Entry 8ISZ (electron microscopy, 3.27 A resolution); this record covers chains A and B of the 4 polymer chains in the assembly.

== Chain A ==
Molecule: Piwi domain-containing protein
From: Thermoflavifilum thermophilum
Reference sequence: A0A1I7NFD7 (A0A1I7NFD7_9BACT); numbering as in UniProt (aligned over 1-507)
Amino-acid sequence (507 residues; row label = number of the first residue in the row):
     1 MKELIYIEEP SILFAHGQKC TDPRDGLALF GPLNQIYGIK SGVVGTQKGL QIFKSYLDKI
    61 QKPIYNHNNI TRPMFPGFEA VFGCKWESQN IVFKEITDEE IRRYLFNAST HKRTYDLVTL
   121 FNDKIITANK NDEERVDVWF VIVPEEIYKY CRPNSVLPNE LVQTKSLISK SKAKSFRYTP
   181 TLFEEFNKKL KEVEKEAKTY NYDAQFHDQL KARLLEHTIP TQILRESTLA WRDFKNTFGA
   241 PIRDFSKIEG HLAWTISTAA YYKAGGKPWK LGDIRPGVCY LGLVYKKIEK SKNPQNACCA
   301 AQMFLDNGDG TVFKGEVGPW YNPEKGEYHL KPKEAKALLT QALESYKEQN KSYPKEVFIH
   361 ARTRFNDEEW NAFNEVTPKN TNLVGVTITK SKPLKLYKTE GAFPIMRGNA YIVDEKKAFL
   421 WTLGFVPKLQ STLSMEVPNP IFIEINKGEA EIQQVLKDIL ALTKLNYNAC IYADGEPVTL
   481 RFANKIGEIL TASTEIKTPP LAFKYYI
Not modelled in the structure: 158-199

== Chain B ==
Molecule: TIR domain-containing protein
From: Thermoflavifilum thermophilum
Reference sequence: A0A1I7NFG5 (A0A1I7NFG5_9BACT); residue numbers follow UniProt; this construct covers 1-450
Amino-acid sequence (450 residues; each row starts with the number of its first residue):
     1 MRNKIFISHA TPEDDDFTRW LSLKLIGLGY EVWCDILFLD KGVDFWSTIE KEIRENTCKF
    61 LIVSSTAGNK REGVLKELAV ATKVKKHLQD DMFIIPLAID ENLSYDDINI EIVRLNAIDF
   121 KKSWAKGLQD LLDAFEKQNV PKKPPDHSKS NLLYQQIFLH DKQAIEKEET YDSNWFPIIS
   181 FPNELRFHRY DWRLPKQFDV RTLAFPAIRY KEYLCTFAWE YDFIHQLPKT ETYNGQESIR
   241 ISTSDILSGR YDTDFIRNYE CQRLIVQLIN KAFELRMKDK NVREYQMSKT FAYWIEKGKL
   301 EKDKFEKIKL VGKQKNKYWH FGISAAGKLY PSPVLMVSSH IIFTMDGINL IKSKSIQHSS
   361 RRKQGKNWWN DKWREKLLAF IRFLSDDQNA IYLNVGSEEK ILISNKPLKF FGKMSYVTPS
   421 EVTLEEESVL ADINNFEEDT EDLDELEDIE

== How chain A and chain B interact ==
Contacting residue pairs - 123 pairs, chain A then chain B:
  Met1(A) with Lys409(B); Phe410(B), hydrophobic; Phe411(B), hydrophobic
  Lys2(A) with Phe410(B); Phe411(B)
  Glu3(A) with Phe411(B)
  Leu4(A) with Tyr171(B), hydrophobic; Phe410(B), hydrophobic; Phe411(B), hydrogen bond (backbone-backbone)
  Tyr6(A) with Met414(B), hydrophobic
  His16(A) with His147(B), hydrogen bond
  Gln18(A) with His147(B); Ser148(B); Asn151(B)
  Lys19(A) with Asn151(B), hydrogen bond (backbone-side chain)
  Cys20(A) with Asn151(B), hydrogen bond; Tyr154(B), hydrophobic
  Asp25(A) with Arg19(B), salt bridge; Tyr154(B), hydrogen bond
  Ala28(A) with Trp20(B), hydrogen bond (backbone-side chain)
  Leu29(A) with Leu23(B), hydrophobic; Lys24(B), hydrogen bond (backbone-side chain); Tyr154(B), hydrophobic
  Phe30(A) with Lys24(B); His147(B); Ser150(B); Asn151(B)
  Gln61(A) with Lys122(B)
  Lys62(A) with Lys121(B), hydrogen bond (side chain-backbone); Lys122(B)
  Pro63(A) with Trp124(B)
  Tyr65(A) with Asp16(B), hydrogen bond; Trp124(B)
  Asn68(A) with Glu426(B), hydrogen bond
  Thr71(A) with Glu426(B), hydrogen bond
  Met74(A) with Asp16(B); Arg19(B)
  Pro76(A) with Trp20(B); Trp124(B)
  Glu79(A) with Ala125(B)
  Ala80(A) with Trp20(B), hydrophobic; Ala125(B)
  Asn154(A) with Glu441(B), hydrogen bond
  Ile242(A) with Asn435(B)
  Arg243(A) with Asn435(B); Phe436(B), hydrogen bond (side chain-backbone); Glu437(B), hydrogen bond (side chain-backbone); Glu438(B); Asp439(B), salt bridge
  Asp244(A) with Asp432(B); Asn435(B), hydrogen bond; Phe436(B)
  Phe245(A) with Phe436(B)
  Ile248(A) with Val429(B), hydrophobic; Ile433(B), hydrophobic
  His251(A) with Ile433(B)
  Pro393(A) with Trp175(B); Met336(B), hydrophobic
  Leu394(A) with Ser173(B); Asn174(B); Trp175(B)
  Lys395(A) with Ser173(B); Asn174(B), hydrogen bond (backbone-side chain)
  Leu396(A) with Tyr171(B), hydrophobic; Asp172(B); Ser173(B); Phe410(B), hydrophobic
  Tyr397(A) with Tyr171(B); Asp172(B), hydrogen bond (backbone-backbone); Ser339(B); Asn370(B); Trp373(B), hydrophobic; Arg374(B)
  Lys398(A) with Glu169(B), salt bridge; Tyr171(B); Asp172(B); Arg374(B); Tyr416(B), hydrogen bond
  Thr399(A) with Thr170(B); Tyr171(B); Asp172(B); Asp371(B); Arg374(B)
  Glu400(A) with Glu169(B)
  Ala402(A) with Trp369(B); Leu424(B)
  Phe403(A) with Trp369(B); Tyr416(B), hydrogen bond (backbone-side chain); Thr418(B); Pro419(B); Ser420(B); Thr423(B)
  Pro404(A) with Trp369(B); Asn370(B); Tyr416(B), hydrogen bond (backbone-side chain)
  Ile405(A) with Tyr171(B), hydrophobic
  Met406(A) with Tyr171(B); Met414(B); Ser415(B); Tyr416(B), hydrophobic
  Val413(A) with Tyr330(B)
  Asp414(A) with Tyr330(B)
  Lys417(A) with Tyr330(B)
  Phe425(A) with Tyr416(B), hydrophobic
  Pro427(A) with Lys162(B), hydrogen bond (backbone-side chain); Gln163(B); Ala164(B)
  Lys428(A) with Lys162(B), hydrogen bond (backbone-side chain)
  Gln430(A) with Lys162(B); Pro419(B); Thr423(B)
  Ser431(A) with Thr423(B); Glu427(B); Leu430(B)
  Thr432(A) with Glu427(B); Leu430(B)
  Met435(A) with Ala431(B), hydrophobic; Asn434(B)
  Glu436(A) with Gly365(B); Lys366(B); Asn370(B), hydrogen bond (backbone-side chain); Trp373(B), hydrogen bond
  Val437(A) with Asn370(B)
Other interface residues (no listed pair), chain A (66 interface residues in all): His67, Thr237, Lys247, Lys392, Gly401, Asn409, Tyr411, Phe419, Leu429, Ser434, Pro438
Other interface residues (no listed pair), chain B (70 interface residues in all): Phe17, Ser123, Asp146, Leu159, Asp161, Arg361, Arg362, Gly412, Lys413, Glu425, Glu447

== In short ==
Chain A and chain B form an interface of 66 and 70 residues respectively, with 24 hydrogen bonds and 3 salt
bridges. Among the polar pairs are Asp25(A)-Arg19(B), Arg243(A)-Asp439(B) and Lys398(A)-Glu169(B).
Chain A is Piwi domain-containing protein and chain B is TIR domain-containing protein, both from
Thermoflavifilum thermophilum; the structure, Cryo-EM structure of Crt-SPARTA-gRNA-tDNA monomer, was
determined by electron microscopy, deposited together with 8IT1, 8ISY, 8IT0 and 8K9G.
